PDB entry 8WHB | electron microscopy, 3.17 A resolution | chains A and J of the 10 polymer chains in the assembly

[Chain A]
Name: Histone H3.1
From: Arabidopsis thaliana
UniProt: P59226 (H31_ARATH); residues 0-135 here correspond to UniProt positions 1-136 (UniProt number = residue number + 1)
Amino-acid sequence (136 residues; row label = number of the first residue in the row; numbering starts at 0):
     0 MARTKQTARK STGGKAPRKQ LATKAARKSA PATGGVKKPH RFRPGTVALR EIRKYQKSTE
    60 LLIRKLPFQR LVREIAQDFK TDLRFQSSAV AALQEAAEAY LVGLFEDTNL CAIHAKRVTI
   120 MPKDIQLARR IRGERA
Not modelled in the structure: 0-42, 134-135
Swiss-Prot annotation at these positions:
  - site: Lys14 (Not N6-methylated), Lys27 (Not N6-acetylated), Ala31 (Recognition by ATXR5 and ATXR6), Lys36 (Not N6-acetylated)
  - modified residue: Lys4 (N6,N6,N6-trimethyllysine), Lys9 (N6,N6,N6-trimethyllysine), Ser10 (Phosphoserine), Thr11 (Phosphothreonine), Lys14 (N6-acetyllysine), Lys18 (N6-acetyllysine), Lys23 (N6-acetyllysine), Lys27 (N6,N6,N6-trimethyllysine), Ser28 (Phosphoserine), Lys36 (N6,N6,N6-trimethyllysine)

[Chain J]
Molecule: antisense strand (147-nt DNA)
Sequence (147 nucleotides; each row starts with the number of its first residue):
     1 ATCGGATGTA TATATCTGAC ACGTGCCTGG AGACTAGGGA GTAATCCCCT TGGGCGGTTA
    61 AACGCGGGGG ACAGCGCGTA CGTGCGTTTA AGCGGTGCTA GAGCTGTCTA CGACCAATTG
   121 AGCGGCCTCG GCACCGGGAT TCTCGAT
Not modelled in the structure: 135-147

[Chain A / chain J interface]
Pairs across the interface (11; chain A residue first):
  Arg63(A) - DA61(J)  salt bridge to the phosphate
  Arg72(A) - DT51(J)  salt bridge to the phosphate
  Arg83(A) - DT50(J)  phosphate contact
  Arg83(A) - DT51(J)  phosphate contact
  Phe84(A) - DT50(J)  phosphate contact
  Phe84(A) - DT51(J)  hydrogen bond to the phosphate
  Gln85(A) - DT50(J)  phosphate contact
  Arg116(A) - DA71(J)  phosphate contact
  Arg116(A) - DC72(J)  phosphate contact
  Val117(A) - DA71(J)  hydrogen bond to the phosphate
  Thr118(A) - DA71(J)  hydrogen bond to the phosphate
Also at the interface, not in a pair above, chain A (11 interface residues in all): Pro43, Ser86, Met120
Also at the interface, not in a pair above, chain J (8 interface residues in all): DA60, DG69, DG70

[Summary]
11 residues of chain A and 8 residues of chain J are in contact; the contacts include 3 hydrogen bonds and 2
salt bridges. Polar contacts include Phe84(A)-DT51(J), Val117(A)-DA71(J) and Thr118(A)-DA71(J).
Here chain A is Histone H3.1 (Arabidopsis thaliana) and chain J is antisense strand (147-nt DNA). Entry 8WHB
(Structure of nucleosome core particle of Arabidopsis thaliana) was determined by electron microscopy (same
publication as 8WH5, 8WH8, 8WH9 and 8WHA).
